PDB entry 1I1Y | X-ray diffraction, 2.20 A resolution | chains A and B of the 3 polymer chains in the assembly

Chain A:
Molecule: Class I histocompatibility antigen
Organism: Homo sapiens
Notes: fragment: peptide-binding domain + alpha3
UniProt: P01892 (1A02_HUMAN); residues 1-275 here correspond to UniProt positions 25-299 (UniProt number = residue number + 24)
Sequence (275 residues; row label = number of the first residue in the row):
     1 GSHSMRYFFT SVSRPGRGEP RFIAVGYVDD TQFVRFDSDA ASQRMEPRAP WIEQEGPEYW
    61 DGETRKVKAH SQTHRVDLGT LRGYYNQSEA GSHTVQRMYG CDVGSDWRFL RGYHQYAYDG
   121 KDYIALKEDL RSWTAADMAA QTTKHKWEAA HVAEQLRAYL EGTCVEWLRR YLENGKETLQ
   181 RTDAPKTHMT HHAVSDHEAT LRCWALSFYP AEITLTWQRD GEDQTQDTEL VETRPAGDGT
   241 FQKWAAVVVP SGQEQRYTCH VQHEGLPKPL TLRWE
Disulfide bonds: Cys101-Cys164, Cys203-Cys259

Chain B:
Molecule: Beta 2-microglobulin
Organism: Homo sapiens
Notes: fragment: beta 2-microglobulin
UniProt: P61769 (B2MG_HUMAN); residues 1-99 here correspond to UniProt positions 12-110 (UniProt number = residue number + 11)
Sequence (100 residues; row label = number of the first residue in the row; numbering starts at 0):
     0 MIQRTPKIQV YSRHPAENGK SNFLNCYVSG FHPSDIEVDL LKNGERIEKV EHSDLSFSKD
    60 WSFYLLYYTE FTPTEKDEYA CRVNHVTLSQ PKIVKWDRDM
Disulfide bonds: Cys25-Cys80

Chain A / chain B interface:
Contacting residue pairs - 57 pairs, chain A then chain B:
  Phe8(A) - Ser55(B)
  Phe8(A) - Phe56(B)  hydrophobic
  Phe9(A) - Phe56(B)
  Thr10(A) - Leu54(B)
  Thr10(A) - Phe56(B)
  Thr10(A) - Phe62(B)
  Val12(A) - Ser33(B)
  Ile23(A) - Leu54(B)
  Val25(A) - Asp53(B)
  Val25(A) - Leu54(B)
  Val25(A) - Ser55(B)
  Tyr27(A) - Ser55(B)
  Tyr27(A) - Tyr63(B)  hydrogen bond
  Gln32(A) - Asp53(B)  hydrogen bond
  Arg35(A) - Asp53(B)  salt bridge
  Arg48(A) - Asp53(B)  salt bridge
  Gln87(A) - Met0(B)
  His93(A) - Met0(B)
  Gln96(A) - His31(B)  hydrogen bond
  Gln96(A) - Phe56(B)
  Gln96(A) - Trp60(B)  hydrogen bond (side chain-backbone)
  Gln96(A) - Phe62(B)
  Arg97(A) - Phe56(B)
  Gln115(A) - Trp60(B)
  Tyr116(A) - Trp60(B)
  Ala117(A) - Trp60(B)
  Asp119(A) - Met0(B)
  Asp119(A) - Ile1(B)
  Asp119(A) - His31(B)
  Gly120(A) - Ile1(B)
  Gly120(A) - Arg3(B)  hydrogen bond (backbone-side chain)
  Gly120(A) - His31(B)
  Gly120(A) - Trp60(B)
  Lys121(A) - Ile1(B)
  Asp122(A) - Trp60(B)  hydrogen bond
  His192(A) - Asp98(B)  salt bridge
  Arg202(A) - Asp98(B)  hydrogen bond (side chain-backbone)
  Trp204(A) - Asp98(B)
  Trp204(A) - Met99(B)
  Val231(A) - Gln8(B)
  Glu232(A) - Gln8(B)  hydrogen bond (backbone-side chain)
  Glu232(A) - Tyr26(B)
  Glu232(A) - Ser28(B)  hydrogen bond
  Arg234(A) - Gln8(B)  hydrogen bond
  Arg234(A) - Tyr10(B)
  Arg234(A) - Met99(B)  hydrogen bond (side chain-backbone)
  Pro235(A) - Tyr10(B)  hydrogen bond (backbone-side chain)
  Pro235(A) - Tyr26(B)
  Ala236(A) - Arg12(B)  hydrogen bond (backbone-side chain)
  Ala236(A) - Asn24(B)  hydrogen bond (backbone-side chain)
  Gly237(A) - Arg12(B)  hydrogen bond (backbone-side chain)
  Gly237(A) - Leu65(B)
  Asp238(A) - Arg12(B)
  Gln242(A) - Tyr10(B)
  Gln242(A) - Ser11(B)
  Gln242(A) - Arg12(B)  hydrogen bond (side chain-backbone)
  Trp244(A) - Met99(B)  hydrogen bond (side chain-backbone)
Also at the interface, not in a pair above, chain A (37 interface residues in all): Ser92, Thr94, Met98, Thr233
Also at the interface, not in a pair above, chain B (25 interface residues in all): Lys6, Pro32, Asp59

Summary:
Chain A and chain B form an interface of 37 and 25 residues respectively, with 17 hydrogen bonds and 3 salt
bridges. Polar contacts include Arg35(A)-Asp53(B), Arg48(A)-Asp53(B) and His192(A)-Asp98(B).
Here chain A is Class I histocompatibility antigen and chain B is Beta 2-microglobulin, both from Homo
sapiens. Entry 1I1Y (Crystal structure of human class I MHC (HLA-A2.1) complexed with beta 2-microglobulin and
HIV-RT variant peptide ...) was determined by X-ray diffraction, deposited together with 1I1F.
